Entry 4Z9D (X-ray diffraction, 1.80 A resolution); this record covers chain A.

== Chain A ==
Molecule: Pertussis toxin-like subunit ArtA
Source organism: Escherichia coli
Notes: EC 2.2.2.30
UniProt: A0A0B1KWV6 (A0A0B1KWV6_ECOLX); residues 4-175 here correspond to UniProt positions 19-190 (UniProt number = residue number + 15)
Sequence (175 residues; numbered 1 to 175; the number before each row is that of its first residue):
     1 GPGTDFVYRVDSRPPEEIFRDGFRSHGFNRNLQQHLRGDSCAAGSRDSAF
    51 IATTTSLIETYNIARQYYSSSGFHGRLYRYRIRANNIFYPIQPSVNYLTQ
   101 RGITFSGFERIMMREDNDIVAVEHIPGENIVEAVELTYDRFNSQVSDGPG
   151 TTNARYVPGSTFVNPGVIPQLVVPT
Disordered / not traced: 175
Differences from the reference sequence: expression tag (1-3); engineered mutation Asp116 (Gln131 in A0A0B1KWV6), Asp118 (Glu133 in A0A0B1KWV6)
Ligand contacts: NAD (nicotinamide-adenine-dinucleotide): Tyr8, Arg9, Val10, Asp11, Ser12, Arg13, Arg24, Ser25, His26, His35, Leu36, Arg37, Gly38, Cys41, Ala42, Ala52, Thr53, Thr54, Ile63, Tyr67, Asp118
Reported in the primary citation:
  - binding site for NAD: Arg9, Arg13, His26, Ala52 to Thr54, Ile63, Tyr67
  - conformationally variable residues (helix shift, loop rearrangement): His35, Cys41, Ile63, Tyr67
  - catalytic residues: His35 (citing earlier work)
  - mutagenesis - Y67A: abolished catalytic activity on HsGalphai3
  - mutagenesis - Y67F, S70W: decreased catalytic activity
  - mutagenesis - I111Y: abolished catalytic activity

== Summary ==
Bound to chain A: NAD. From the paper: the catalytic residue His35; Y67F and S70W reduce catalytic activity; 4
substitutions were tested in all.
Chain A is Pertussis toxin-like subunit ArtA (Escherichia coli); the structure, EcPltA, was determined by
X-ray diffraction (same publication as 4Z9C).
